Entry 8WH5 (electron microscopy, 3.58 A resolution); this record covers chains F and I of the 11 polymer chains in the assembly.

[Chain F]
Protein: Histone H4
Organism: Arabidopsis thaliana
UniProtKB: P59259 (H4_ARATH); residues 0-102 here correspond to UniProt positions 1-103 (UniProt number = residue number + 1)
Chain sequence (103 residues; row label = number of the first residue in the row; numbering starts at 0):
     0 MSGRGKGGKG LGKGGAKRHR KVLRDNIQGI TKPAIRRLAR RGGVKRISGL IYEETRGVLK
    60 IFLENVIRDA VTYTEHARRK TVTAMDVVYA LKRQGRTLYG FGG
Disordered / not traced: 0-13, 101-102
Swiss-Prot annotation at these positions:
  - DNA-binding region: Lys16 to Lys20

[Chain I]
Molecule: sense strand (167-nt DNA)
Sequence (167 nucleotides; each row starts with the number of its first residue):
     1 ATCGAGAATC CCGGTGCCGA GGCCGCTCAA TTGGTCGTAG ACAGCTCTAG CACCGCTTAA
    61 ACGCACGTAC GCGCTGTCCC CCGCGTTTAA CCGCCCAAGG GGATTACTCC CTAGTCTCCA
   121 GGCACGTGTC AGATATATAC ATCCGATTCC AGTGCCGGTG TCGCTGA
Disordered / not traced: 1, 135-167

[How chain F and chain I interact]
Residue-residue contacts (11; chain F residue first):
  Arg39(F) - DC82(I)  salt bridge to the phosphate
  Arg45(F) - DC81(I)  sugar contact
  Arg45(F) - DC82(I)  phosphate contact
  Ile46(F) - DC81(I)  sugar contact
  Ile46(F) - DC82(I)  hydrogen bond to the phosphate
  Ser47(F) - DC81(I)  phosphate contact
  Gly48(F) - DC81(I)  phosphate contact
  Arg78(F) - DA103(I)  phosphate contact
  Lys79(F) - DG102(I)  phosphate contact
  Lys79(F) - DA103(I)  hydrogen bond to the phosphate
  Thr80(F) - DA103(I)  hydrogen bond to the phosphate
Also at the interface, not in a pair above, chain F (11 interface residues in all): Thr30, Arg35, Lys44
Also at the interface, not in a pair above, chain I (6 interface residues in all): DC91, DT104

[Overview]
11 residues of chain F and 6 residues of chain I are in contact; the contacts include 3 hydrogen bonds and 1
salt bridge. Polar pairs include Ile46(F)-DC82(I), Lys79(F)-DA103(I) and Thr80(F)-DA103(I). Curated annotation
(UniProt) lists a DNA-binding region on chain F.
Here chain F is Histone H4 (Arabidopsis thaliana) and chain I is sense strand (167-nt DNA). Entry 8WH5
(Structure of DDM1-nucleosome complex in the apo state) was determined by electron microscopy (same
publication as 8WH8, 8WH9, 8WHA and 8WHB).
